PDB entry 8FYD | electron microscopy, 3.90 A resolution | chains B and C of the 10 polymer chains in the assembly

== Chain B (and C) ==
Name: Cas1
Notes: chain C of this document is another copy of the same molecule, construct and numbering; everything in this record applies to it too
Chain sequence (316 residues; numbered 1 to 316; the number before each row is that of its first residue):
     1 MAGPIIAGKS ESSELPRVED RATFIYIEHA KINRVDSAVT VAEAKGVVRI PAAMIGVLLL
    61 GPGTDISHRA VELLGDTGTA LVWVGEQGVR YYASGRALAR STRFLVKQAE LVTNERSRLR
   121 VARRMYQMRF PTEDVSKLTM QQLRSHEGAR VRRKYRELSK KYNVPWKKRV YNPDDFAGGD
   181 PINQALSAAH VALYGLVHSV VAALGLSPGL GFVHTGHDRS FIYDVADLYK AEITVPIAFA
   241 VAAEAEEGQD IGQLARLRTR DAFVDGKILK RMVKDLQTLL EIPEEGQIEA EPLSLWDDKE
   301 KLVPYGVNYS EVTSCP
Not modelled in the structure: 1-19, 312-316 (chain C: 1, 280-316)

== Chain B / chain C interface ==
Pairs across the interface (72; chain B residue first):
  L60(B) with H68(C)
  G61(B) with H68(C)
  P62(B) with H68(C); R69(C)
  T64(B) with S67(C); H68(C), hydrogen bond (backbone-backbone)
  D65(B) with I66(C); S67(C)
  I66(B) with T64(C); D65(C); I66(C), hydrogen bond (backbone-backbone)
  S67(B) with T64(C); D65(C)
  H68(B) with L60(C), hydrogen bond (side chain-backbone); G61(C), hydrogen bond (side chain-backbone); P62(C); G63(C); T64(C), hydrogen bond (backbone-backbone); W83(C); V84(C); G85(C)
  V71(B) with W83(C); Y91(C), hydrophobic
  E72(B) with R90(C), hydrogen bond (backbone-side chain)
  G75(B) with R90(C)
  T79(B) with Y91(C), hydrogen bond (backbone-side chain)
  A80(B) with Y91(C)
  L81(B) with Y91(C), hydrogen bond (backbone-side chain)
  W83(B) with H68(C); V71(C); W83(C), hydrophobic
  V84(B) with H68(C), hydrogen bond (backbone-side chain)
  Y92(B) with H68(C); E72(C); G95(C)
  A93(B) with V71(C), hydrophobic; S94(C); G95(C)
  S94(B) with A93(C); S94(C), hydrogen bond (backbone-backbone)
  G95(B) with Y91(C); Y92(C); A93(C); R219(C), hydrogen bond (backbone-side chain)
  R96(B) with Y91(C), hydrogen bond (backbone-side chain); Y92(C); H217(C); D218(C), salt bridge; R219(C)
  A97(B) with D218(C), hydrogen bond (backbone-side chain)
  R100(B) with H217(C); D218(C), hydrogen bond (backbone-backbone)
  S101(B) with D218(C)
  T102(B) with H217(C); D218(C)
  L105(B) with G209(C); L210(C), hydrophobic
  E110(B) with T113(C)
  T113(B) with T113(C)
  D174(B) with G3(C)
  G209(B) with L105(C)
  L210(B) with L105(C), hydrophobic
  G216(B) with R100(C); S101(C)
  H217(B) with R100(C); T102(C)
  D218(B) with R96(C), salt bridge; A97(C); A99(C); R100(C), salt bridge; T102(C)
  R219(B) with R96(C)
Other interface residues (no listed pair), chain B (39 interface residues in all): G63, D76, A109, S207
Other interface residues (no listed pair), chain C (40 interface residues in all): P4, A109, E110, S207, G216

== Summary ==
Chain B and chain C form an interface of 39 and 40 residues respectively; the contacts include 14 hydrogen
bonds and 3 salt bridges. Among the polar pairs are R96(B)-D218(C), D218(B)-R100(C) and H68(B)-L60(C).
Both chains are Cas1. Entry 8FYD (Cryo-EM structure of Cas1:Cas2-DEDDh:half-site integration complex bent
CRISPR repeat conformation) was determined by electron microscopy (same publication as 8FY9, 8FYA, 8FYB and
8FYC).
